Entry 9AWK (electron microscopy, 2.14 A resolution); this record covers chains A and F of the 7 polymer chains in the assembly.

Chain A:
Protein: Acetylcholine receptor subunit alpha
Organism: Bos taurus
Reference sequence: P02709 (ACHA_BOVIN); numbering as in UniProt (aligned over 21-457)
Amino-acid sequence (437 residues; numbered 21 to 457; the number before each row is that of its first residue):
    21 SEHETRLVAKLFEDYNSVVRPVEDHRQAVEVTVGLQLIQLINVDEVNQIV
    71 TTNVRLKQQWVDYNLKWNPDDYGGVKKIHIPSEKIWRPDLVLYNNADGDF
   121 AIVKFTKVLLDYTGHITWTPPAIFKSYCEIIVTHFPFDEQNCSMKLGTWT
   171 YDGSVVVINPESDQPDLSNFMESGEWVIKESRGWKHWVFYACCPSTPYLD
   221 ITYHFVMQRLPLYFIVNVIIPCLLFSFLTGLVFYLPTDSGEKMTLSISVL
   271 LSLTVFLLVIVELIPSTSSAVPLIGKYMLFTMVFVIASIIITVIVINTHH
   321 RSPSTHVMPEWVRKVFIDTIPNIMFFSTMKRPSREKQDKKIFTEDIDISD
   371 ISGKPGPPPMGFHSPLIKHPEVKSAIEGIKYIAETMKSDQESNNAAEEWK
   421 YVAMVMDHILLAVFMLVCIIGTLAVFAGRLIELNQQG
Disordered / not traced: 350-384
Cystine bridges: Cys148-Cys162
UniProt features mapped onto this chain:
  - glycosylation: Asn161 (N-linked (GlcNAc...) asparagine)

Chain F:
Protein: Toxin
Organism: synthetic construct
Amino-acid sequence (62 residues; each row starts with the number of its first residue; numbers below 1 keep their minus sign (Gly-1 is residue -1)):
    -1 GSMICYNQQSSQPPTTKTCSETSCYKKTWRDHRGTIIERGCGCPKVKPGI
    49 KLHCCRTDKCNN
Disordered / not traced: -1
Cystine bridges: Cys3-Cys22, Cys17-Cys39, Cys41-Cys52, Cys53-Cys58

How chain A and chain F interact:
Contacting residue pairs - 18 pairs, chain A then chain F:
  Tyr113(A) - Arg31(F)  hydrogen bond
  Trp207(A) - Gln7(F)
  Val208(A) - Ile34(F)  hydrophobic
  Phe209(A) - Gln7(F)
  Phe209(A) - Ser8(F)  hydrogen bond (backbone-side chain)
  Phe209(A) - Gln10(F)
  Tyr210(A) - Ser8(F)
  Tyr210(A) - Asp29(F)  hydrogen bond
  Tyr210(A) - Arg31(F)  hydrogen bond
  Tyr210(A) - Gly32(F)
  Tyr210(A) - Thr33(F)
  Tyr210(A) - Ile34(F)  hydrophobic
  Ala211(A) - Ser8(F)
  Ala211(A) - Ser9(F)  hydrogen bond (backbone-side chain)
  Ala211(A) - Thr33(F)  hydrogen bond (backbone-backbone)
  Pro214(A) - Ser9(F)
  Pro214(A) - Gln10(F)  hydrogen bond (backbone-side chain)
  Tyr218(A) - Arg31(F)

Overview:
8 residues of chain A face 9 of chain F across their interface, with 7 hydrogen bonds. Polar pairs include
Tyr113(A)-Arg31(F), Phe209(A)-Ser8(F) and Tyr210(A)-Asp29(F).
Chain A is Acetylcholine receptor subunit alpha (Bos taurus) and chain F is Toxin (synthetic construct); the
structure, Bovine fetal muscle nAChR resting state, was determined by electron microscopy together with 9AVU,
9AVV and 9AWJ from the same study.
